PDB entry 6G5Q | X-ray diffraction, 2.40 A resolution | chain A

Chain A:
Protein: Cytochrome P450
From: Zobellia galactanivorans
Notes: EC 1.14.15.-
Reference sequence: G0L713 (G0L713_ZOBGA); residues 1-387 here = UniProt positions 1-387
Chain sequence (399 residues; numbered 1 to 399; the number before each row is that of its first residue):
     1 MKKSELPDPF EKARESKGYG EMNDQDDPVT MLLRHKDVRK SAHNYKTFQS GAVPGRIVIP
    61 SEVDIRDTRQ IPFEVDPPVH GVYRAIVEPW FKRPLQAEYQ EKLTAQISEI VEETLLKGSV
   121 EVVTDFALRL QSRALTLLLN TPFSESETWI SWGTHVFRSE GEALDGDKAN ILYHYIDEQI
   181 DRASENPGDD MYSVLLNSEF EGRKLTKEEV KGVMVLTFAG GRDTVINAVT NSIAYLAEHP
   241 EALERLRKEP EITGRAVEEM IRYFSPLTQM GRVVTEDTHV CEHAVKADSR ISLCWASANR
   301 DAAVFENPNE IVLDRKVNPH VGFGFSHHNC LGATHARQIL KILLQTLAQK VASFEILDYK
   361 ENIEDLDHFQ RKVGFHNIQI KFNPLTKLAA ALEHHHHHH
Not modelled in the structure: 1, 155-164, 386-399
Construct notes: expression tag (388-399)
Ion coordination: heme Fe near Cys-330 (its only coordinating residue here)
Residues lining bound ligands:
  - 6-O-methyl-beta-D-galactopyranose (EMZ): Val-58, Glu-62, Arg-66, Gln-70, Phe-73, Leu-216, Ala-219, Gly-220, Leu-267, Met-270
  - heme (HEM): Pro-72, Phe-73, His-80, Arg-84, Phe-91, Leu-135, Leu-138, Leu-216, Thr-217, Gly-220, Gly-221, Thr-224, Val-225, Ala-228, Ile-261, Pro-266, Leu-267, Met-270, Arg-272, Trp-295, Gly-322, Phe-323, Gly-324, His-327, His-328, Asn-329, Cys-330, Leu-331, Gly-332, His-335, Ala-336
Reported in the primary citation:
  - heme coordination: Cys-330
  - binding site for 6-O-methyl-beta-D-galactopyranose: Val-58, Glu-62, Gln-70, Phe-73, Gly-220, Leu-267, Met-270
  - contacts within the chain: Glu-62/Arg-66
  - catalytic residues: Asp-223, Thr-224 (by similarity / conservation)
  - mutagenesis - M270A (50-fold): decreased binding to 6-O-methyl-beta-D-galactopyranose
  - mutagenesis - V58A, E62A, Q70A, F73A, L267A: abolished binding to 6-O-methyl-beta-D-galactopyranose

Summary:
Chain A binds 6-O-methyl-beta-D-galactopyranose and heme. The paper reports catalytic residues Asp-223 and
Thr-224; V58A, E62A and Q70A, among others, abolish binding to 6-O-methyl-beta-D-galactopyranose; 6
substitutions were tested in all.
Chain A is Cytochrome P450 (Zobellia galactanivorans); the structure, The structure of a carbohydrate active
P450, was determined by X-ray diffraction, deposited together with 6G5O.
